PDB entry 2E6H | X-ray diffraction, 2.10 A resolution | chains A and C of the 4 polymer chains in the assembly

Chain A (and C):
Name: 5'-nucleotidase surE
From: Thermus thermophilus
Notes: EC 3.1.3.5; chain C of this document is another copy of the same molecule, construct and numbering; everything in this record applies to it too
Reference sequence: Q53W92 (SURE_THET8); residue numbers follow UniProt; this construct covers 1-244
Amino-acid sequence (244 residues; each row starts with the number of its first residue):
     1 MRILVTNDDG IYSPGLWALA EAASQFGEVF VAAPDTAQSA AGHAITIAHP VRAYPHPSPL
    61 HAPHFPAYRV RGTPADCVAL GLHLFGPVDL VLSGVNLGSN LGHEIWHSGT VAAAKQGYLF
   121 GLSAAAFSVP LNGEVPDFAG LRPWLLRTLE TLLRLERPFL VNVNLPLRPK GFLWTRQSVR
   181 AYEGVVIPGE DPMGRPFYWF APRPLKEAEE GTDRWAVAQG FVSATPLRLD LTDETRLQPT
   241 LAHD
Disordered / not traced: 37-41, 132-133, 244 (chain C: 36-41, 238-244)
Differences from the reference sequence: engineered mutation Ala-37 (Glu in Q53W92)
UniProt features mapped onto this chain:
  - binding site (a divalent metal cation): Asp-8, Asp-9, Ser-39, Asn-96
Metal / ion sites: Mn2+: Asp-8, Asp-9, Asn-96 (together with sulfate ion)

How chain A and chain C interact:
Contacting residue pairs (21; chain A residue first):
  Tyr-12(A) with Tyr-12(C); Pro-14(C); Leu-97(C)
  Pro-14(A) with Tyr-12(C)
  Ile-47(A) with Pro-192(C)
  Ala-48(A) with Asp-191(C); Pro-192(C); Phe-197(C)
  Pro-50(A) with Trp-199(C), hydrophobic
  Arg-52(A) with Trp-199(C)
  Pro-57(A) with Val-135(C), hydrophobic
  His-61(A) with His-61(C)
  Leu-97(A) with Tyr-12(C)
  Glu-134(A) with Arg-69(C), hydrogen bond (backbone-side chain)
  Val-135(A) with Pro-57(C), hydrophobic
  Asp-191(A) with Ala-48(C)
  Pro-192(A) with Ala-48(C)
  Met-193(A) with Ala-48(C), hydrophobic
  Arg-195(A) with Ile-47(C); Ala-48(C)
  Trp-199(A) with Arg-52(C)
Also at the interface, not in a pair above, chain A (18 interface residues in all): His-49, Arg-69
Also at the interface, not in a pair above, chain C (16 interface residues in all): Ser-13, Pro-50

Overview:
18 residues of chain A and 16 residues of chain C are in contact, with 1 hydrogen bond. The hydrogen-bonded
pair is Glu-134(A)/Arg-69(C). Asp-8(A), Asp-9(A) and Asn-96(A) coordinate Mn2+. UniProt lists 4 divalent metal
cation-binding residues on chain A.
Chain A and chain C are both 5'-nucleotidase surE (Thermus thermophilus); the structure, Crystal structure of
E37A mutant of the stationary phase survival protein SurE from Thermus thermophilus HB8 ..., was determined by
X-ray diffraction together with 2E69, 2E6B, 2E6C, 2E6E and 2E6G from the same study.
